Entry 1VEQ (X-ray diffraction, 3.98 A resolution); this record covers chains B and C of the 12 polymer chains in the assembly.

# Chain B (and C)
Protein: starvation-induced DNA protecting protein
Organism: Mycobacterium smegmatis
Notes: chain C of this document is another copy of the same molecule, construct and numbering; everything in this record applies to it too
UniProt: Q8VP75 (Q8VP75_MYCSM); residue numbers follow UniProt; this construct covers 1-183
Amino-acid sequence (183 residues; each row starts with the number of its first residue):
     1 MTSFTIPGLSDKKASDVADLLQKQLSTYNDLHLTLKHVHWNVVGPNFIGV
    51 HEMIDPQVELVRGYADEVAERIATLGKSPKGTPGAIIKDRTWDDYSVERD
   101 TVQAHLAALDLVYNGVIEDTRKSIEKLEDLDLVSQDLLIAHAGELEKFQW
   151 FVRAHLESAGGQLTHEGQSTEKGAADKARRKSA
Unresolved in the structure: 1-2, 161-183
Bound ions: Fe ion site 1: His39 (shared with 2 residues of chain E); Fe ion site 2: Asp66, Glu70 (shared with 1 residue of chain E)

# Chain B / chain C interface
Pairs across the interface (21):
  Asn114(B) with Pro7(C)
  Glu118(B) with Pro7(C)
  Arg121(B) with Ile6(C); Arg71(C); Asp131(C), salt bridge; Val133(C)
  Asp136(B) with Asp136(C)
  Ile139(B) with Asp136(C)
  Ala142(B) with Val133(C), hydrophobic
  Gly143(B) with Val133(C)
  Glu146(B) with Ile6(C); Arg71(C), salt bridge; Thr74(C); Val133(C)
  Lys147(B) with Glu70(C), salt bridge
  Gln149(B) with Pro7(C)
  Trp150(B) with Ala73(C), hydrophobic; Thr74(C)
  Arg153(B) with Phe4(C); Thr5(C)
  Glu157(B) with Phe4(C)
Interface residues without a listed pair, chain B (15 interface residues in all): Ile117, Glu128
Interface residues without a listed pair, chain C (14 interface residues in all): Leu9, Glu128, Leu132

# Summary
15 residues of chain B and 14 residues of chain C are in contact, with 3 salt bridges. Among the polar pairs
are Arg121(B)-Asp131(C), Glu146(B)-Arg71(C) and Lys147(B)-Glu70(C). Asp66(B) and Glu70(B) form the Fe ion site
2.
Both chains are starvation-induced DNA protecting protein (Mycobacterium smegmatis). Entry 1VEQ (Mycobacterium
smegmatis Dps Hexagonal form) was determined by X-ray diffraction (same publication as 1VEI and 1VEL).
